4ZTZ - chains A and C of the 5 polymer chains in the assembly; structure by X-ray diffraction, 3.44 A resolution.

[Chain A]
Protein: DNA polymerase subunit gamma-1
Organism: Homo sapiens
Notes: EC 2.7.7.7
UniProtKB: P54098 (DPOG1_HUMAN); residue numbers follow UniProt; this construct covers 30-1239
Sequence (1222 residues; numbered 29 to 1250; the number before each row is that of its first residue):
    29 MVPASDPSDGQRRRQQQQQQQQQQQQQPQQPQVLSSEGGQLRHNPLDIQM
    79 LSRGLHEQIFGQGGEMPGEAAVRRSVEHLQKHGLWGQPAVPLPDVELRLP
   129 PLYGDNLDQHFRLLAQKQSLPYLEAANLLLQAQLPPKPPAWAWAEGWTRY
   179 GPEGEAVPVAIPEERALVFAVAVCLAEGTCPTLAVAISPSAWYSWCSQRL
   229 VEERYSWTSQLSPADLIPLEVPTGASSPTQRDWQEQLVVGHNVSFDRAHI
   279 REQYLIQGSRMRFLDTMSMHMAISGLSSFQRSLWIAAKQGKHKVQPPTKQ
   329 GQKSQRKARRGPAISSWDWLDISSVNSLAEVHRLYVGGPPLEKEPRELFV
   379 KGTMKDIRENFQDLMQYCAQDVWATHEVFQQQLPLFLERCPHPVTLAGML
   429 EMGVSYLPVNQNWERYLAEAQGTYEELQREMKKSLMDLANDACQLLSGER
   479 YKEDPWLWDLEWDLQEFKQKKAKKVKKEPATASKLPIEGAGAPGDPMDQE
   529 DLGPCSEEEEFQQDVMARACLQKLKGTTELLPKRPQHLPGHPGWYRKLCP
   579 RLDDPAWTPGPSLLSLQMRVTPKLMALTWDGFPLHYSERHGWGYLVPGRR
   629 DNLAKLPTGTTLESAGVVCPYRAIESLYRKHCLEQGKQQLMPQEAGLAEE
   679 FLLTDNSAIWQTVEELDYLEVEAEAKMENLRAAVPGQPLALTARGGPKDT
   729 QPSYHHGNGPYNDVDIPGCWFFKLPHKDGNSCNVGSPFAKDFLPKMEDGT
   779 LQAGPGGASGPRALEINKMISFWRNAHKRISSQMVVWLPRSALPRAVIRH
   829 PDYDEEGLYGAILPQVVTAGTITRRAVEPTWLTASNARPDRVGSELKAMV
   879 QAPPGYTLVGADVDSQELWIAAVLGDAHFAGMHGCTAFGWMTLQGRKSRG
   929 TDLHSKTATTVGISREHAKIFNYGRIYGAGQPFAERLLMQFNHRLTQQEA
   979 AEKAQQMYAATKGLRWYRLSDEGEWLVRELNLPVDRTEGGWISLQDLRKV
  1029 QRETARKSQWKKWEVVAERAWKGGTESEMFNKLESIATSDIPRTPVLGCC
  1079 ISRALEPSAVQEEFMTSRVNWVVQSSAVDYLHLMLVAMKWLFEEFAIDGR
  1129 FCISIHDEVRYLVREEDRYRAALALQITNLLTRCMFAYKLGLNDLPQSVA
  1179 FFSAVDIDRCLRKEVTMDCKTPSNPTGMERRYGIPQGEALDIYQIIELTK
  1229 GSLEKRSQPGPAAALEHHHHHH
Disordered / not traced: 29-77, 250-261, 317-340, 511-529, 624-629, 663-737, 993-1024, 1229-1250
Differences from the reference sequence: expression tag (29, 1240-1250); conflict A198 (Asp in P54098), A200 (Glu in P54098)
Ion coordination: Mg2+: D890, V891, D1135 (together with 2'-deoxycytidine-5'-triphosphate)
Ligand contacts: 2'-deoxycytidine-5'-triphosphate: R853, D890, V891, D892, S893, Q894, E895, L896, H932, R943, K947, I948, Y951, Y955, D1135
UniProt features mapped onto this chain:
  - region: Q43 to Q55 (Does not contribute to polymerase and exonuclease enzymatic activities), T858 to N864 (Trigger loop)
  - motif: V267 to R275 (Exo II), Y395 to T403 (Exo III), V887 to L896 (Pol A), R943 to G958 (Pol B), H1134 to V1141 (Pol C)
  - binding site (DNA): S306, S593, K806, T849, T1094, S1095
  - binding site (RNA): R579, H754, G763, K768, S863, R869
  - binding site (a 2'-deoxyribonucleoside 5'-triphosphate): D890, V891, S893, E895, R943, K947, Y951, D1135
  - binding site (Mg(2+)): D890, V891, D1135
  - site (Critical for replication fidelity and mismatch recognition): R853, Q1102
  - natural variant: Q55 (Q55QQ; Q55QQQ), R227 (R227W: In PEOB1 and MTDPS4B), R232 (R232G: In MTDPS4A; R232H: In LS), L244 (L244P: In MTDPS4A), T251 (T251I: In PEOB1, MTDPS4A and MTDPS4B), G268 (G268A: In PEOB1), R275 (R275Q: Found in a patient with epileptic encephalopathy, developmental delay and moderate intellectual disability; uncertain significance), H277 (H277L: In PEOB1; uncertain significance), G303 (G303R: In MTDPS4A), L304 (L304R: In PEOB1 and SANDO; L304SANDO: In PEOB1), S305 (S305R: In MTDPS4A), Q308 (Q308H: In PEOB1), 51 further natural variant entries in UniProt
  - mutagenesis: D274 (D274A: Unable to idle at the 5'-end of the nascent DNA strand. Continues DNA synthesis into double-stranded DNA past the 5'-end creating a flap structure that cannot be ligated), K498 (K498C: Decreases processive DNA synthesis), K499 (K499C: Decreases processive DNA synthesis), K501 (K501C: Decreases processive DNA synthesis), V543 to L558 (Markedly decreases the stimulation by POLG2, resulting in impaired processive DNA synthesis), L549 (L549N: Decreases processive DNA synthesis), L552 (L552N: Decreases processive DNA synthesis), K553 (K553N: Decreases processive DNA synthesis), R853 (R853A: Abolishes primer DNA extention in the presence of dNTPs. Impairs intrinsic polymerase processivity. Enhances exonuclease activity leading to primer DNA degradation), D890 (D890N: Abolishes DNA polymerase activity), D1135 (D1135N: Abolishes DNA polymerase activity)
Reported in the primary citation:
  - catalytic residues: D890, D1135
  - Mg2+ coordination: D890, D1135
  - binding site for 2'-deoxycytidine-5'-triphosphate: R853, D890, E895, R943, K947, Y951, D1135
  - binding site for the 27-nt DNA strand: R802, K806, R807, R853, Y955, A957 to G958
  - conformationally variable residues (helix shift, side-chain flip): R943, K947, Y955
  - specificity-determining residues: E895
  - binding site for the 24-nt DNA strand: R853
  - contacts within the chain: R852-S1103
  - binding site for the 27-nt DNA strand: N1098, Q1102 (proposed by the authors, not directly observed)
  - specificity-determining residues: Y951 (citing earlier work)
  - disease-associated variants - R232G, R232H, R852C, R852H, R853Q, R853W: decreased catalytic activity (citing earlier work)
  - mutagenesis - K498C, K499C, K501C: decreased catalytic activity
  - disease-associated variants - Q497H (citing earlier work)

[Chain C]
Protein: DNA polymerase subunit gamma-2, mitochondrial
Organism: Homo sapiens
UniProtKB: Q9UHN1 (DPOG2_HUMAN); residue numbers follow UniProt; this construct covers 26-485
Sequence (472 residues; row label = number of the first residue in the row):
    25 MDAGQPELLTERSSPKGGHVKSHAELEGNGEHPEAPGSGEGSEALLEICQ
    75 RRHFLSGSKQQLSRDSLLSGCHPGFGPLGVELRKNLAAEWWTSVVVFREQ
   125 VFPVDALHHKPGPLLPGDSAFRLVSAETLREILQDKELSKEQLVAFLENV
   175 LKTSGKLRENLLHGALEHYVNCLDLVNKRLPYGLAQIGVCFHPVFDTKQI
   225 RNGVKSIGEKTEASLVWFTPPRTSNQWLDFWLRHRLQWWRKFAMSPSNFS
   275 SSDCQDEEGRKGNKLYYNFPWGKELIETLWNLGDHELLHMYPGNVSKLHG
   325 RDGRKNVVPCVLSVNGDLDRGMLAYLYDSFQLTENSFTRKKNLHRKVLKL
   375 HPCLAPIKVALDVGRGPTLELRQVCQGLFNELLENGISVWPGYLETMQSS
   425 LEQLYSKYDEMSILFTVLVTETTLENGLIHLRSRDTTMKEMMHISKLKDF
   475 LIKYISSAKNVAAALEHHHHHH
Disordered / not traced: 25-66, 138-179, 220-226, 356-367, 486-496
Differences from the reference sequence: expression tag (25, 486-496)
UniProt features mapped onto this chain:
  - modified residue: S38 (Phosphoserine)
  - natural variant: R182 (R182W: In MTDPS16), G416 (G416A: No functional deficit), D433 (D433Y: In MTDPS16B), G451 (G451E: In PEOA4)
Reported in the primary citation:
  - disease-associated variants - G451E: decreased binding to DNA polymerase subunit gamma-1 (chain A) (citing earlier work)
  - disease-associated variants - G451E: decreased catalytic activity (citing earlier work)

[Chain A / chain C interface]
Pairs across the interface - 20 pairs, chain A then chain C:
  E230(A) - E449(C)
  E231(A) - L448(C)
  E231(A) - E449(C)
  R232(A) - T447(C)
  R232(A) - L448(C)
  R232(A) - E449(C)
  R232(A) - G451(C)
  R232(A) - I468(C)
  S234(A) - E394(C)  hydrogen bond
  S234(A) - Q397(C)
  T236(A) - Q397(C)  hydrogen bond
  L530(A) - G327(C)
  P532(A) - R246(C)
  P532(A) - D326(C)
  P532(A) - G327(C)
  C533(A) - W251(C)
  S534(A) - W251(C)  hydrogen bond
  E536(A) - F254(C)
  E536(A) - R257(C)
  F539(A) - R257(C)
Also at the interface, not in a pair above, chain C (16 interface residues in all): V398, N450, H467
The authors on this interface:
  - specific contacts: R232(A)-H467(C)

[In short]
11 residues of chain A and 16 residues of chain C are in contact; the contacts include 3 hydrogen bonds. Polar
pairs include S234(A)-E394(C), T236(A)-Q397(C) and S534(A)-W251(C). The authors report a contact between
R232(A) and H467(C). The paper reports catalytic residues D890(A) and D1135(A); R232G, R232H and R852C of
chain A, among others, reduce catalytic activity; 10 substitutions were tested in all.
Here chain A is DNA polymerase subunit gamma-1 and chain C is DNA polymerase subunit gamma-2, mitochondrial,
both from Homo sapiens. Entry 4ZTZ (Structural basis for processivity and antiviral drug toxicity in human
mitochondrial DNA replicase) was determined by X-ray diffraction together with 4ZTU from the same study.
